PDB entry 7FMA | X-ray diffraction, 1.41 A resolution | chains A and B

# Chain A
Protein: Pre-mRNA-splicing factor 8
Organism: Saccharomyces cerevisiae S288C
UniProtKB: P33334 (PRP8_YEAST); residues 1836-2090 here = UniProt positions 1836-2090
Sequence (258 residues; numbered 1833 to 2090; the number before each row is that of its first residue):
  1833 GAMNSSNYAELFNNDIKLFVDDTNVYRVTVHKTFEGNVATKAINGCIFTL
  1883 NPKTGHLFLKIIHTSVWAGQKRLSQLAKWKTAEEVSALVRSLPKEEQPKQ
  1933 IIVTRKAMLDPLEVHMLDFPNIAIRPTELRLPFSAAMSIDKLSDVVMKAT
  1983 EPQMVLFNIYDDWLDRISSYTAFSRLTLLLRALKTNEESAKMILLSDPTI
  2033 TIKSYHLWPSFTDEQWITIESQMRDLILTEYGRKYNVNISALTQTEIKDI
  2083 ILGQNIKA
Not modelled in the structure: 2070-2090
Differences from the reference sequence: expression tag (1833-1835)

# Chain B
Protein: A1 cistron-splicing factor AAR2
Organism: Saccharomyces cerevisiae S288C
UniProtKB: P32357 (AAR2_YEAST); aligned to UniProt positions 1-317 over residues 1-317
Sequence (308 residues; row label = number of the first residue in the row; note: 13 numbers in that range are skipped by the numbering (no residue carries them; nothing is unmodelled there); numbers below 1 keep their minus sign (Gly-3 is residue -3)):
    -3 GAMAMNTVPFTSAPIEVTIGIDQYSFNVKENQPFHGIKDIPIGHVHVIHF
    47 QHADNSSMRYGYWFDCRMGNFYIQYDPKDGLYKMMEERDGAKFENIVHNF
    97 KERQMMVSYPKIDEDDTWYNLTEFVQMDKIRKIVRKDENQFSYVDSSMTT
   147 VQENEL
   166 SSSSSDPAHSLNYTVINFKSREAIRPGHEMEDFLDKSYYLNTVMLQGIFK
   216 NSSNYFGELQFAFLNAMFFGNYGSSLQWHAMIELICSSATVPKHMLDKLD
   266 EILYYQIKTLPEQYSDILLNERVWNICLYSSFQKNSLHNTEKIMENKYPE
   316 LL
Not modelled in the structure: -3 to 0, 166-169
Differences from the reference sequence: expression tag (-3 to 0); conflict Ser166 (Leu153 in P32357), Ser167 (Lys154 in P32357), Ser170 (Asp in P32357)
Ligand contacts: VQZ (N-[2-(aminomethyl)phenyl]methanesulfonamide): Gln28, Pro29, Phe30, His31, Gln100, Met101, Met102, Val103
UniProt features mapped onto this chain:
  - region: Leu261 to Ile282 (Leucine-zipper)
  - modified residue: Ser253 (Phosphoserine), Thr274 (Phosphothreonine)

# Interface between chain A and chain B
Residue-residue contacts (17; chain A residue first):
  Gln1907(A) - Met195(B)
  Gln1907(A) - Leu199(B)
  Leu1908(A) - Met195(B)  hydrophobic
  Trp1911(A) - Glu194(B)
  Trp1911(A) - Met195(B)  hydrophobic
  Trp1911(A) - Phe198(B)  hydrophobic
  Asp1942(A) - Lys184(B)  salt bridge
  Asp1942(A) - Phe198(B)
  Glu1945(A) - Lys184(B)  salt bridge
  Val1946(A) - Ile189(B)  hydrophobic
  Val1946(A) - Glu194(B)
  Val1946(A) - Phe198(B)  hydrophobic
  His1947(A) - Glu194(B)  salt bridge
  Leu1949(A) - Lys184(B)
  Leu1949(A) - Ser185(B)
  Leu1949(A) - Arg186(B)
  Asp1950(A) - Arg186(B)  salt bridge

# Summary
9 residues of chain A face 8 of chain B across their interface, with 4 salt bridges. Polar contacts include
Asp1942(A)-Lys184(B), Glu1945(A)-Lys184(B) and His1947(A)-Glu194(B). Bound to chain B: compound VQZ.
Chain A is Pre-mRNA-splicing factor 8 and chain B is A1 cistron-splicing factor AAR2, both from Saccharomyces
cerevisiae S288C; the structure, PanDDA analysis group deposition -- Aar2/RNaseH in complex with fragment
P06B04 from the F2X-Universal Library, was determined by X-ray diffraction, deposited together with 5ST0,
5ST1, 5ST2, 5ST3, 5ST4, 5ST5 and 248 further entries.
